8SK7 - chains A and G of the 9 polymer chains in the assembly; structure by electron microscopy, 2.93 A resolution.

# Chain A
Molecule: Hemagglutinin HA1 chain
From: Influenza A virus
UniProt: A4GCK8 (HEMA_I43A0); residues 11-331 here correspond to UniProt positions 18-338 (UniProt number = residue number + 7)
Amino-acid sequence (321 residues; numbered 11 to 331; the number before each row is that of its first residue):
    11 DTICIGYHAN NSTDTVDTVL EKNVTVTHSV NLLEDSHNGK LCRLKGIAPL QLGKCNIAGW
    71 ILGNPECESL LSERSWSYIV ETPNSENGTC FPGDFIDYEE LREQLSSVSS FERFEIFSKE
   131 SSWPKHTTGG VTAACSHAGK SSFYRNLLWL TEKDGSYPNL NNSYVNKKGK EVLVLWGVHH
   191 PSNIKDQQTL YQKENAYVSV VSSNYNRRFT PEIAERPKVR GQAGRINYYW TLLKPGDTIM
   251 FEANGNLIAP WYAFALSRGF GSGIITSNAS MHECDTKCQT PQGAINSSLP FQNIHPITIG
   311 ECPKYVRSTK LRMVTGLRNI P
Differences from the reference sequence: conflict Phe101 (Tyr108 in A4GCK8), Ile307 (Val314 in A4GCK8)
Curated features (UniProtKB/Swiss-Prot):
  - glycosylation (N-linked (GlcNAc...) asparagine): Asn20, Asn21, Asn33, Asn97, Asn171, Asn278, Asn296
Cystine bridges: Cys65-Cys77, Cys100-Cys145, Cys288-Cys312
Covalent attachments: N-acetylglucosamine (NAG) linked to Asn21, Asn33, Asn97, Asn171, Asn278, Asn296

# Chain G
Molecule: Hemagglutinin
From: Influenza A virus
UniProt: A4GCK8 (HEMA_I43A0); residues -4 to 175 here correspond to UniProt positions 339-518 (UniProt number = residue number + 343)
Amino-acid sequence (232 residues; numbered -4 to 227; the number before each row is that of its first residue; numbers below 1 keep their minus sign (Ser-4 is residue -4)):
    -4 SIQSRGLFGA IAGFIEGGWT GMIDGWYGYH WQNEQGSGYA ADQKSTQNAI NGITNIVNSV
    56 IEKMNTQFTA VGKEFNNLEK RMENLNKKVD DGFLDIWTYN AELLVLLINE RTLDFHDSNV
   116 KNLYEKVKNQ LRNNAKEIGN GCFEFYHKCN NECMESVKNG TYDYPKYSEE SKLNREKIDG
   176 SGYIPEAPRD GQAYVRKDGE WVLLSTFLGS GLNDIFEAQK IEWHEGHHHH HH
Unresolved in the structure: -4 to 8, 174-227
Differences from the reference sequence: conflict Trp26 (His369 in A4GCK8), Ile51 (Lys394 in A4GCK8), Ile103 (Glu446 in A4GCK8); expression tag (176-227)
Curated features (UniProtKB/Swiss-Prot):
  - site: Arg0, Gly1 (Cleavage)
  - glycosylation: Asn154 (N-linked (GlcNAc...) asparagine)
Cystine bridges: Cys144-Cys148

# Chain A / chain G interface
Cross-chain cystine bridges: Cys14(A)-Cys137(G)
Contacting residue pairs - 118 pairs, chain A then chain G:
  Asp11(A) with Gln27(G); Asn28(G); Glu29(G); Glu139(G); Phe140(G), hydrogen bond (backbone-backbone); Lys143(G); Cys144(G), hydrogen bond (side chain-backbone)
  Thr12(A) with Trp26(G); Gln27(G), hydrogen bond (backbone-backbone); Phe138(G), hydrogen bond (side chain-backbone); Phe140(G); Met149(G)
  Ile13(A) with Tyr24(G), hydrophobic; His25(G); Cys137(G); Phe138(G), hydrogen bond (backbone-backbone); Phe140(G), hydrophobic; Val152(G), hydrophobic; Lys153(G)
  Cys14(A) with Trp14(G); Gly23(G); Tyr24(G); His25(G), hydrogen bond (backbone-backbone); Gly136(G); Cys137(G), disulfide
  Ile15(A) with Ile10(G); Trp14(G); Gly23(G); Leu118(G), hydrophobic; Tyr119(G), hydrophobic; Val122(G), hydrophobic; Gly136(G), hydrogen bond (backbone-backbone); Phe138(G), hydrophobic
  Gly16(A) with Trp14(G); Tyr22(G); Gly23(G), hydrogen bond (backbone-backbone)
  Tyr17(A) with Ile10(G), hydrophobic; Gly12(G); Gly13(G); Trp14(G), hydrogen bond (backbone-backbone); Met17(G); Trp21(G)
  His18(A) with Trp14(G); Met17(G), hydrogen bond (side chain-backbone); Gly20(G); Trp21(G), hydrogen bond (backbone-backbone)
  Ala19(A) with Gly13(G); Trp14(G), hydrogen bond (backbone-backbone); Thr15(G)
  Val26(A) with Asn104(G)
  Asp27(A) with Leu101(G); Asn104(G), hydrogen bond (backbone-side chain)
  Thr28(A) with Leu101(G); Asn104(G); Glu105(G); Leu108(G)
  Val29(A) with Glu105(G), hydrogen bond (backbone-side chain)
  Leu30(A) with Glu105(G), hydrogen bond (backbone-side chain)
  Leu42(A) with Val55(G), hydrophobic
  Glu109(A) with Glu69(G); Phe70(G); Asn71(G)
  Arg112(A) with Glu69(G)
  Glu113(A) with Lys68(G)
  Gly271(A) with Thr64(G), hydrogen bond (backbone-side chain)
  Ser272(A) with Thr64(G)
  Gly273(A) with Val66(G)
  Ile274(A) with Val66(G)
  Ile275(A) with Val66(G), hydrophobic
  Phe301(A) with Met59(G), hydrophobic; Ala96(G), hydrophobic
  Ile307(A) with Ala65(G); Val66(G), hydrophobic; Gly67(G)
  Thr308(A) with Thr64(G); Ala65(G), hydrogen bond (backbone-backbone)
  Ile309(A) with Thr64(G); Val66(G), hydrophobic
  Gly310(A) with Gln62(G); Phe63(G); Thr64(G), hydrogen bond (backbone-side chain)
  Glu311(A) with Thr61(G); Gln62(G)
  Cys312(A) with Thr61(G); Gln62(G), hydrogen bond (backbone-backbone)
  Pro313(A) with Gln62(G)
  Lys314(A) with Met59(G); Gln62(G), hydrogen bond; Trp92(G)
  Tyr315(A) with Leu89(G)
  Val316(A) with Leu89(G), hydrophobic; Trp92(G); Thr93(G)
  Arg317(A) with Leu89(G); Asp90(G), salt bridge; Thr93(G), hydrogen bond (backbone-side chain)
  Ser318(A) with Thr93(G); Glu97(G), hydrogen bond
  Leu321(A) with Glu97(G); Val100(G), hydrophobic
  Arg322(A) with Val100(G); Asn104(G), hydrogen bond (backbone-side chain)
  Met323(A) with Ile51(G), hydrophobic; Val52(G), hydrophobic; Ile103(G), hydrophobic; Asn104(G)
  Val324(A) with Asn104(G), hydrogen bond (backbone-side chain); Thr107(G)
  Thr325(A) with Trp21(G); Ile48(G)
  Gly326(A) with His111(G), hydrogen bond (backbone-side chain)
  Leu327(A) with Trp21(G); Tyr22(G), hydrophobic; His111(G)
  Arg328(A) with Leu108(G); Asp112(G), salt bridge
  Ile330(A) with Gly12(G); Gly13(G), hydrogen bond (backbone-backbone)
Other interface residues (no listed pair), chain A (49 interface residues in all): Lys32, Val34, Pro300, Pro331
Other interface residues (no listed pair), chain G (64 interface residues in all): Ile56, Asp86, Val115, Leu126

# Overview
49 residues of chain A face 64 of chain G across their interface, with 1 disulfide bond, 26 hydrogen bonds and
2 salt bridges. Polar contacts include Arg317(A)-Asp90(G), Arg328(A)-Asp112(G) and Asp11(A)-Cys144(G).
Covalently linked N-acetylglucosamine: at Asn21(A), Asn33(A), Asn97(A), Asn171(A), Asn278(A) and Asn296(A).
Here chain A is Hemagglutinin HA1 chain and chain G is Hemagglutinin, both from Influenza A virus. Entry 8SK7
(Cryo-EM structure of designed Influenza HA binder, HA_20, bound to Influenza HA (Strain: Iowa43)) was
determined by electron microscopy.
